Entry 5KGX (X-ray diffraction, 2.67 A resolution); this record covers chain A.

# Chain A
Molecule: Integrase
From: Human immunodeficiency virus 1
UniProtKB: Q76353 (Q76353_9HIV1); residue numbers follow UniProt; this construct covers 50-212
Chain sequence (163 residues; numbered 50 to 212; the number before each row is that of its first residue):
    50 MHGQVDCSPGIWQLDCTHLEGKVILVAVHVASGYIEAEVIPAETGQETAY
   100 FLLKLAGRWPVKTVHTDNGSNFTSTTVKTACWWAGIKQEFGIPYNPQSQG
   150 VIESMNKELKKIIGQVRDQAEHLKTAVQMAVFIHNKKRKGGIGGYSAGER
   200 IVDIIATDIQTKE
Not modelled in the structure: 50-55, 139-151, 189-192, 209-212
Sequence notes: engineered mutation T128 (Ala in Q76353), K185 (Phe in Q76353)
Modified positions: C65 (S-dimethylarsinoyl-cysteine; CAF); C130 (S-dimethylarsinoyl-cysteine; CAF)
Small-molecule neighbours: 7SK ((2S)-tert-butoxy[3-(3,4-dihydro-2H-1-benzopyran-6-yl)-1-methyl-1H-indol-2-yl]acetic acid): Q95, A98, Y99, L102, T124, T125, T128, A129, W132, Q168, A169, E170, H171, K173, T174, M178
From the paper describing this entry:
  - binding site for 7SK: E170, H171, T174

# In short
Bound to chain A: compound 7SK. From the paper: a binding site for 7SK at E170, H171 and T174.
Chain A is Integrase (Human immunodeficiency virus 1); the structure, HIV1 catalytic core domain in complex
with an inhibitor
(2S)-2-[3-(3,4-dihydro-2H-chromen-6-yl)-1-methyl-indol-2-yl]-2-[(2-methylpropan-2-yl)oxy]ethanoic acid, was
determined by X-ray diffraction together with 5KGW from the same study.
